7MKJ - chains J and K of the 9 polymer chains in the assembly; structure by electron microscopy, 2.90 A resolution.

[Chain J]
Name: DNA-directed RNA polymerase subunit beta'
Source organism: Escherichia coli
Notes: EC 2.7.7.6
Reference sequence: A0A4S1NBU2 (A0A4S1NBU2_ECOLX); residues 1-1407 here = UniProt positions 1-1407
Amino-acid sequence (1407 residues; each row starts with the number of its first residue):
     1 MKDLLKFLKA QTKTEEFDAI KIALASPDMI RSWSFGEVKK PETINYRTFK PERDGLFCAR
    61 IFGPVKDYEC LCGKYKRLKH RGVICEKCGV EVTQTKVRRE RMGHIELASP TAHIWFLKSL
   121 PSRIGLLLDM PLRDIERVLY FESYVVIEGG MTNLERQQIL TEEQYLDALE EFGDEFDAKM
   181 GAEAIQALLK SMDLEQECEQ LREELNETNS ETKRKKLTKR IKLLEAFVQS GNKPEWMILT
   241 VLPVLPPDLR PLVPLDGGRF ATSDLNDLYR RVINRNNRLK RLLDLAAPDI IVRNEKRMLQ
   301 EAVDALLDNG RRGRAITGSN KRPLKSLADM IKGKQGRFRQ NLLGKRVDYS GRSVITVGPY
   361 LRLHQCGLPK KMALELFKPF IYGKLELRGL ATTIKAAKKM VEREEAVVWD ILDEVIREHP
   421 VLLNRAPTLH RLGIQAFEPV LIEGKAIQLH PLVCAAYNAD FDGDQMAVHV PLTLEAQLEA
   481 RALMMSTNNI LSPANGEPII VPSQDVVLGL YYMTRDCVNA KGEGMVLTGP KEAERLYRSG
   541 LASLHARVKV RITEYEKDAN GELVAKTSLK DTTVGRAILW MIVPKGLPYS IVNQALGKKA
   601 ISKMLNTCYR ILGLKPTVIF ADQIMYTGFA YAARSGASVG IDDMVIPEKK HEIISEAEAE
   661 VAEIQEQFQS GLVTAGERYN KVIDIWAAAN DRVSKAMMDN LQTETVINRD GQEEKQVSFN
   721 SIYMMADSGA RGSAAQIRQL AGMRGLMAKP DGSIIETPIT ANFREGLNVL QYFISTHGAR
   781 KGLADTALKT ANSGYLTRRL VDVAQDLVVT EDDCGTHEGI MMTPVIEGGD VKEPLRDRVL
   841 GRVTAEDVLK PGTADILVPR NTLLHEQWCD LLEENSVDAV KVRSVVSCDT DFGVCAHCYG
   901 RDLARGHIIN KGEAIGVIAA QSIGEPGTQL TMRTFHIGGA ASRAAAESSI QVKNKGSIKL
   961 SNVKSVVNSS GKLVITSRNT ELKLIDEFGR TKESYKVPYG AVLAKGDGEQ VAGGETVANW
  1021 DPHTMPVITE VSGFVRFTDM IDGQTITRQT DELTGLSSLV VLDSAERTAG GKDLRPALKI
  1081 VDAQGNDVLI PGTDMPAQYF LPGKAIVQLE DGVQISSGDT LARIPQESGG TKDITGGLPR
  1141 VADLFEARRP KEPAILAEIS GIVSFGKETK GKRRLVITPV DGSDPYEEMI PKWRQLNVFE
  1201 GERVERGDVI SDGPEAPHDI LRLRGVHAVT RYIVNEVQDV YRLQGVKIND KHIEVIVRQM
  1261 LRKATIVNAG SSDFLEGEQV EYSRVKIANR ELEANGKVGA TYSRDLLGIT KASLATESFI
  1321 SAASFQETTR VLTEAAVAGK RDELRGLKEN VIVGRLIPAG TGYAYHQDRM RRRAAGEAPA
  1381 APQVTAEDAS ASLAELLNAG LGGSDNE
Unresolved in the structure: 1-15, 932-947, 1127-1134, 1376-1407
Differences from the reference sequence: conflict Val-1384 (Met in A0A4S1NBU2)
Ion coordination: Zn2+ site 1: Cys-70, Cys-72, Cys-85; Mg2+: Asp-460, Asp-462, Asp-464; Zn2+ site 2: Cys-814, Cys-888, Cys-898

[Chain K]
Name: DNA-directed RNA polymerase subunit omega
Source organism: Escherichia coli
Notes: EC 2.7.7.6
Reference sequence: P0A802 (RPOZ_ECO57); numbering as in UniProt (aligned over 1-91)
Amino-acid sequence (91 residues; each row starts with the number of its first residue):
     1 MARVTVQDAV EKIGNRFDLV LVAARRARQM QVGGKDPLVP EENDKTTVIA LREIEEGLIN
    61 NQILDVRERQ EQQEQEAAEL QAVTAIAEGR R
Unresolved in the structure: 1, 81-91

[Chain J / chain K interface]
Residue-residue contacts (41; chain J residue first):
  Glu-414(J) with Lys-45(K), hydrogen bond (backbone-side chain)
  Arg-417(J) with Asn-43(K), hydrogen bond (side chain-backbone); Asp-44(K), salt bridge
  Glu-418(J) with Asp-44(K); Lys-45(K); Val-48(K)
  Leu-474(J) with Ala-27(K); Arg-28(K); Gln-31(K)
  Glu-475(J) with Ala-24(K); Arg-28(K), salt bridge
  Leu-478(J) with Val-20(K); Ala-23(K); Ala-24(K); Thr-47(K); Leu-51(K), hydrophobic
  Glu-479(J) with Val-20(K)
  Arg-481(J) with Arg-3(K); Leu-51(K)
  Ala-482(J) with Val-6(K), hydrophobic; Arg-16(K), hydrogen bond (backbone-side chain); Val-20(K), hydrophobic
  Leu-483(J) with Arg-16(K); Phe-17(K), hydrophobic
  Thr-487(J) with Val-4(K), hydrogen bond (side chain-backbone); Thr-5(K)
  Leu-614(J) with Thr-5(K); Gln-7(K)
  Lys-615(J) with Thr-5(K); Gln-7(K); Asp-8(K), salt bridge
  Arg-905(J) with Arg-16(K)
  Asn-910(J) with Asn-15(K), hydrogen bond (side chain-backbone); Arg-16(K); Phe-17(K)
  Lys-911(J) with Asn-15(K)
  Glu-913(J) with Phe-17(K)
  Gly-1360(J) with Phe-17(K)
  Thr-1361(J) with Phe-17(K); Val-20(K); Leu-21(K)
Also at the interface, not in a pair above, chain J (27 interface residues in all): His-364, Val-415, Glu-438, Thr-473, Gln-477, Asn-488, Val-618, Ala-1364
Also at the interface, not in a pair above, chain K (26 interface residues in all): Ala-2, Leu-19, Glu-42, Thr-46

[In short]
27 residues of chain J and 26 residues of chain K are in contact; the contacts include 5 hydrogen bonds and 3
salt bridges. Among the polar pairs are Arg-417(J)/Asp-44(K), Glu-475(J)/Arg-28(K) and Lys-615(J)/Asp-8(K).
The Zn2+ site 1 is built by Cys-70(J), Cys-72(J) and Cys-85(J).
Here chain J is DNA-directed RNA polymerase subunit beta' and chain K is DNA-directed RNA polymerase subunit
omega, both from Escherichia coli. Entry 7MKJ (Cryo-EM structure of Escherichia coli RNA polymerase bound to
T7A1 promoter DNA) was determined by electron microscopy together with 7MKD, 7MKE and 7MKI from the same
study.
